PDB entry 3B0U | X-ray diffraction, 1.95 A resolution | chains A and X

# Chain A
Molecule: 4-nt RNA strand
Source organism: Thermus thermophilus
Notes: fragment: tRNA fragment
Sequence (4 nucleotides; each row starts with the number of its first residue):
    18 GGUA
Modified / non-standard residues: H2U (5,6-dihydrouridine-5'-monophosphate) at position 20

# Chain X
Protein: tRNA-dihydrouridine synthase
Source organism: Thermus thermophilus
UniProtKB: Q5SMC7 (Q5SMC7_THET8); numbering as in UniProt (aligned over 1-342)
Chain sequence (350 residues; row label = number of the first residue in the row):
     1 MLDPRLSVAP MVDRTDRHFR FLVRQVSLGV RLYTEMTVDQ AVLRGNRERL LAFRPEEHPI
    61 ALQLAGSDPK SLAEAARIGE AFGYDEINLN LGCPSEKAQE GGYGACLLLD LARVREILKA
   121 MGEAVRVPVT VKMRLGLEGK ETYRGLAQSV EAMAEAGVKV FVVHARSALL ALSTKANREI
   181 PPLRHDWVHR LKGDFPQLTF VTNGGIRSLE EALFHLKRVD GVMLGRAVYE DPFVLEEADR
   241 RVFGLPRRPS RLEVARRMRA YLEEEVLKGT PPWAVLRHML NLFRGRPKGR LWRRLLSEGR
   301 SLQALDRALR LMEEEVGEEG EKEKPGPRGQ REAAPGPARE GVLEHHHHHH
Disordered / not traced: 1, 314-350
Construct notes: expression tag (343-350)
UniProt features mapped onto this chain:
  - active site: Cys93 (Proton donor)
  - binding site (FMN): Pro10 to Val12, Gln63, Lys132, His164, Asn203 to Gly205, Gly225, Arg226
  - site (Interacts with tRNA): Asn90, Lys97, Lys175, Arg178, Arg290, Arg293
Ligand contacts: FMN (flavin mononucleotide): Ala9, Pro10, Met11, Val12, Arg14, Glu35, Met36, Gln63, Asn90, Lys132, His164, Arg178, Asn203, Gly204, Gly205, Ile206, Met223, Leu224, Gly225, Arg226
What the authors report for this chain:
  - binding site for the 4-nt RNA strand (chain A): Asn90, Cys93, Arg178
  - binding site for flavin mononucleotide: Lys132, His164
  - catalytic residues: Cys93
  - mutagenesis - K132A: abolished binding to flavin mononucleotide
  - mutagenesis - C93S: unchanged catalytic activity
  - mutagenesis - C93A/K132A: abolished catalytic activity

# Chain A / chain X interface
Pairs across the interface (23; chain A residue first):
  G18(A) - Ala41(X)  sugar contact
  G18(A) - Gly45(X)  base contact
  G18(A) - Asn46(X)  hydrogen bond to the base
  G18(A) - Arg49(X)  hydrogen bond to the base
  G18(A) - Leu50(X)  base contact
  G19(A) - Glu35(X)  base contact
  G19(A) - Met36(X)  hydrogen bond to the base
  G19(A) - Thr37(X)  hydrogen bond to the base
  G19(A) - Val38(X)  sugar contact
  G19(A) - Lys97(X)  salt bridge to the phosphate
  H2U_20(A) - Val12(X)  base contact
  H2U_20(A) - Met36(X)  base contact
  H2U_20(A) - Asn90(X)  hydrogen bond to the base
  H2U_20(A) - Cys93(X)  hydrogen bond to the base
  H2U_20(A) - Pro94(X)  base contact
  H2U_20(A) - Ser95(X)  hydrogen bond to the phosphate
  H2U_20(A) - Lys97(X)  phosphate contact
  H2U_20(A) - Ala98(X)  phosphate contact
  H2U_20(A) - Tyr103(X)  hydrogen bond to the phosphate
  H2U_20(A) - Thr174(X)  hydrogen bond to the phosphate
  H2U_20(A) - Arg178(X)  hydrogen bond to the base
  A21(A) - Thr174(X)  hydrogen bond to the phosphate
  A21(A) - Lys175(X)  base contact
Also at the interface, not in a pair above, chain X (22 interface residues in all): Arg14, Gly92

# Summary
The interface between chain A and chain X involves 4 residues on one side and 22 on the other, with 11
hydrogen bonds and 1 salt bridge. Polar pairs include G18(A)-Asn46(X), G18(A)-Arg49(X) and G19(A)-Met36(X).
The paper reports the catalytic residue Cys93(X); K132A of chain X abolishes binding to flavin mononucleotide;
3 substitutions were tested in all.
Here chain A is a 4-nt RNA strand and chain X is tRNA-dihydrouridine synthase, both from Thermus thermophilus.
Entry 3B0U (tRNA-dihydrouridine synthase from Thermus thermophilus in complex with tRNA fragment) was
determined by X-ray diffraction (same publication as 3B0P and 3B0V).
